9KP0 - chains A and B; structure by X-ray diffraction, 2.00 A resolution.

[Chain A (and B)]
Name: 4-hydroxyphenylpyruvate dioxygenase
From: Oryza sativa
Notes: chain B of this document is another copy of the same molecule, construct and numbering; everything in this record applies to it too
Chain sequence (446 residues; row label = number of the first residue in the row; note: 1 number in that range is skipped by the numbering (no residue carries it; nothing is unmodelled there); numbering starts at 0):
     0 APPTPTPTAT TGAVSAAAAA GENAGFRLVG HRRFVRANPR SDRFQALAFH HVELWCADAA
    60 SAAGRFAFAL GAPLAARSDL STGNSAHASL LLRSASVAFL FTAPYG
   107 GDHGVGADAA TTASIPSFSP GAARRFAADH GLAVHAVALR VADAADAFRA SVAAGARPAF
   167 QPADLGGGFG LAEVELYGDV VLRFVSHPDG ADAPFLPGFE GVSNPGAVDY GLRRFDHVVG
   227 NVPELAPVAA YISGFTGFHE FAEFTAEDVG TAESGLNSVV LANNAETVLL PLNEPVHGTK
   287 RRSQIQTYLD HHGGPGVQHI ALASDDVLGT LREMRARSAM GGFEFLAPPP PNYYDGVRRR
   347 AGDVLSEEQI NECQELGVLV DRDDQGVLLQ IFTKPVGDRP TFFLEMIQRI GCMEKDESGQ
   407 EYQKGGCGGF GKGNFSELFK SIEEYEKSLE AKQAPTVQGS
Unresolved in the structure: 0-26, 107-114, 401-405, 440-446 (chain B: 0-26, 107-115, 401-407, 440-446)
Cystine bridges: Cys-398/Cys-413
Bound ions: Zn2+ site 1 near His-30 (its only coordinating residue here); Zn2+ site 2: His-136, Asp-185; Zn2+ site 3: Asp-149 (shared with Asp-152(B) of chain B); Zn2+ site 4: Asp-152 (shared with Asp-149(B) of chain B); Co2+: His-223, His-305, Glu-391; Zn2+ site 5: His-283 (shared with Glu-354(B) of chain B); Zn2+ site 6 near His-297 (its only coordinating residue here); Zn2+ site 7: Glu-354 (shared with His-136(B), Asp-185(B) of chain B); Zn2+ site 8: Glu-361 (shared with Glu-181(B) of chain B); Zn2+ site 9 near Asp-367 (its only coordinating residue here)

[Interface between chain A and chain B]
Pairs across the interface - 64 pairs, chain A then chain B:
  Ala-56(A) with Ala-56(B), hydrophobic; Gly-137(B)
  Asp-57(A) with Leu-138(B); Asp-384(B)
  Ala-58(A) with Asp-384(B), hydrogen bond (backbone-side chain)
  Ala-59(A) with Arg-64(B); Gly-383(B); Asp-384(B), hydrogen bond (backbone-side chain)
  Ser-60(A) with Ser-60(B); Ala-61(B); Arg-64(B); Leu-138(B)
  Ala-61(A) with Ser-60(B)
  Gly-63(A) with Arg-64(B); Met-326(B); Gly-327(B)
  Arg-64(A) with Ala-59(B); Ser-60(B)
  Ala-66(A) with Met-326(B)
  Phe-67(A) with Gly-63(B); Phe-67(B), hydrophobic; Met-326(B), hydrogen bond (backbone-backbone)
  Gly-70(A) with Met-326(B)
  Leu-79(A) with His-297(B); Pro-386(B), hydrophobic; Leu-435(B)
  Ser-80(A) with Leu-435(B); Lys-438(B)
  Gly-82(A) with Lys-438(B)
  Ala-102(A) with Asp-384(B)
  Tyr-104(A) with Asp-384(B)
  Gly-105(A) with Arg-385(B)
  Arg-130(A) with Ala-134(B), hydrogen bond (side chain-backbone)
  Ala-134(A) with Arg-130(B), hydrogen bond (backbone-side chain)
  Leu-138(A) with Ser-60(B)
  Glu-206(A) with Lys-438(B), salt bridge
  Asn-210(A) with Ala-325(B), hydrogen bond (side chain-backbone)
  Pro-211(A) with Ala-325(B)
  Ala-213(A) with Ala-325(B); Met-326(B), hydrophobic
  Val-214(A) with Met-326(B), hydrogen bond (backbone-side chain)
  Ala-325(A) with Asn-210(B); Pro-211(B); Ala-213(B)
  Met-326(A) with Gly-63(B); Ala-66(B); Phe-67(B), hydrogen bond (backbone-backbone); Gly-70(B); Ala-213(B), hydrophobic; Val-214(B), hydrogen bond (side chain-backbone)
  Gly-327(A) with Gly-63(B)
  Gly-383(A) with Asp-57(B); Ala-59(B)
  Asp-384(A) with Asp-57(B), hydrogen bond (backbone-side chain); Ala-58(B), hydrogen bond (side chain-backbone); Ala-59(B), hydrogen bond (side chain-backbone); Ala-87(B); Ala-102(B); Tyr-104(B)
  Arg-385(A) with Gly-105(B)
  Pro-386(A) with Leu-79(B)
  Lys-438(A) with Ser-80(B), hydrogen bond (side chain-backbone); Gly-82(B); Glu-206(B), salt bridge
Other interface residues (no listed pair), chain A (43 interface residues in all): Ala-71, Pro-72, Thr-81, Ala-87, Gly-212, Tyr-216, His-297, Glu-330, Val-382, Leu-435
Other interface residues (no listed pair), chain B (45 interface residues in all): Ala-71, Pro-72, Thr-81, Ala-133, Gly-212, Tyr-216, Glu-330, Val-382

[In short]
43 residues of chain A face 45 of chain B across their interface, with 13 hydrogen bonds and 2 salt bridges.
Polar pairs include Glu-206(A)/Lys-438(B), Ala-58(A)/Asp-384(B) and Ala-59(A)/Asp-384(B). The Zn2+ site 2 is
built by His-136(A) and Asp-185(A). His-223(A), His-305(A) and Glu-391(A) coordinate Co2+.
Chain A and chain B are both 4-hydroxyphenylpyruvate dioxygenase (Oryza sativa); the structure, Crystal
structure of Oryza sativa HPPD, was determined by X-ray diffraction together with 9KOY and 9KOZ from the same
study.
